PDB entry 4KLN | X-ray diffraction, 2.62 A resolution | chains A and B of the 6 polymer chains in the assembly

[Chain A (and B)]
Protein: Transitional endoplasmic reticulum ATPase
Organism: Homo sapiens
Notes: EC 3.6.4.6; chain B of this document is another copy of the same molecule, construct and numbering; everything in this record applies to it too
UniProt: P55072 (TERA_HUMAN); numbering as in UniProt (aligned over 1-481)
Amino-acid sequence (489 residues; numbered 1 to 489; the number before each row is that of its first residue):
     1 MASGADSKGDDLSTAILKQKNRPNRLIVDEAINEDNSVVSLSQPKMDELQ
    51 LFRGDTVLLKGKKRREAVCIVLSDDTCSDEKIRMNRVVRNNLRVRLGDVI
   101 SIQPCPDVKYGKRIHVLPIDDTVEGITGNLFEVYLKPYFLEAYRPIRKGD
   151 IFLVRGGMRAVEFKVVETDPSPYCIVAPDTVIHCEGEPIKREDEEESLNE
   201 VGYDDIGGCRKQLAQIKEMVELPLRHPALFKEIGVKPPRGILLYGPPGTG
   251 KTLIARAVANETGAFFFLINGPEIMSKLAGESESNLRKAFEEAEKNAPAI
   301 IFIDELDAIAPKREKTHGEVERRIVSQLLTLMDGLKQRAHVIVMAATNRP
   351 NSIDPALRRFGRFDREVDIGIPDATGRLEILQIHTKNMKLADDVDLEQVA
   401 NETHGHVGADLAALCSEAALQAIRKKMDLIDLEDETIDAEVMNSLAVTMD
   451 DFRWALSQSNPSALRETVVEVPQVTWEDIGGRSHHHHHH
Not modelled in the structure: 1-11, 463-489
Sequence notes: engineered mutation Glu232 (Ala in P55072); expression tag (482-489)
Metal / ion sites: Mg2+: Thr252 (together with ATP-gamma-S)
Small-molecule neighbours: ATP-gamma-S (AGS; phosphothiophosphoric acid-adenylate ester): Asp205, Ile206, Gly207, Cys209, Pro247, Gly248, Thr249, Gly250, Lys251, Thr252, Leu253, Asn348, Ile380, His384, Gly408, Ala409, Ala412
UniProt features mapped onto this chain:
  - binding site (ATP): Pro247 to Leu253, Asn348, His384
  - modified residue: Ala2 (N-acetylalanine), Ser3 (Phosphoserine), Ser7 (Phosphoserine), Ser13 (Phosphoserine), Ser37 (Phosphoserine), Lys315 (N6,N6,N6-trimethyllysine), Thr436 (Phosphothreonine), Ser462 (Phosphoserine)
  - cross-link (Glycyl lysine isopeptide (Lys-Gly)): Lys8 (interchain with G-Cter in SUMO2), Lys18 (interchain with G-Cter in SUMO2)
  - natural variant: Arg95 (R95G: In IBMPFD1), Gly97 (G97E: In CMT2Y), Ile126 (I126F: In IBMPFD1; uncertain significance), Arg155 (R155C: In IBMPFD1; R155H: In FTDALS6 and IBMPFD1; R155L: In IBMPFD1; R155P: In IBMPFD1; R155S: In IBMPFD1), Arg159 (R159G: In FTDALS6; R159H: In IBMPFD1), Ala160 (A160T: In IBMPFD1; uncertain significance), Glu185 (E185K: In CMT2Y), Arg191 (R191Q: In FTDALS6 and IBMPFD1), Leu198 (L198W: In IBMPFD1), Glu232 (A232E: In IBMPFD1; this construct carries the variant), Ile254 (I254F: In IBMPFD1; uncertain significance), Ile369 (I369T: In IBMPFD1; uncertain significance), 1 further natural variant entry in UniProt
  - mutagenesis: Phe52 to Asp55 (Abolishes interaction with NPLOC4; when associated with A-110), Arg53 (R53A: Minor effect on affinity for ATP and ADP), Arg86 (R86A: Strongly increased affinity for ATP. Strongly reduced affinity for ADP), Tyr110 (Y110A: Abolishes interaction with NPLOC4; when associated with 52-A--A-55), Arg113 to His115 (Severely reduced binding to DERL1), Phe131 (F131R: Severely reduced binding to DERL1), Leu140 (L140D: Severely reduced binding to DERL1), Asp179 (D179R: No effect on binding to DERL1), His183 (H183W: Severely reduced binding to DERL1), Lys251 (K251Q: Impairs ERAD degradation of HMGCR and does not inhibit interaction with RHBDD1; when associated with Q-524), Glu305 (E305Q: Defect in ubiquitin-dependent protein degradation by the proteasome; when associated with Q-578), Lys312 (K312A: Does not affect methylation by VCPKMT), 6 further mutagenesis entries in UniProt

[How chain A and chain B interact]
Pairs across the interface (62):
  Glu192(A) with Arg338(B); His340(B), salt bridge
  Asp193(A) with Arg338(B)
  Glu195(A) with Lys231(B), salt bridge
  Glu196(A) with Gln337(B), hydrogen bond (side chain-backbone); Arg338(B), hydrogen bond (side chain-backbone)
  Pro272(A) with Ser326(B), hydrogen bond (backbone-side chain); Thr330(B), hydrogen bond (backbone-side chain)
  Glu273(A) with Thr330(B)
  Met275(A) with Arg323(B); Ser326(B)
  Ser276(A) with Arg323(B); Ser326(B); Gln327(B); Thr330(B)
  Lys277(A) with Arg323(B), hydrogen bond (backbone-side chain)
  Glu305(A) with Arg362(B), salt bridge
  Ala308(A) with Arg313(B)
  His317(A) with Arg322(B)
  Gly318(A) with Glu319(B); Arg322(B)
  Glu319(A) with Glu319(B), hydrogen bond (backbone-side chain)
  Val320(A) with Glu319(B), hydrogen bond (backbone-side chain)
  Glu321(A) with Glu319(B); Arg322(B), salt bridge
  Asn348(A) with Arg359(B)
  Arg349(A) with Glu314(B), salt bridge
  Asn387(A) with Gly234(B)
  Met388(A) with Ile233(B); Gly234(B)
  Lys389(A) with Glu232(B); Ile233(B), hydrogen bond (backbone-backbone)
  Ser416(A) with Val235(B); Arg365(B)
  Glu417(A) with Arg365(B), salt bridge
  Ala419(A) with Ile233(B); Val235(B), hydrophobic
  Arg424(A) with Ser13(B); Glu218(B), salt bridge
  Met427(A) with Ala15(B), hydrophobic; Ile16(B), hydrophobic; Lys20(B), hydrogen bond (backbone-side chain)
  Asp428(A) with Lys20(B)
  Leu429(A) with Arg22(B)
  Ile430(A) with Lys20(B), hydrogen bond (backbone-side chain)
  Asp431(A) with Gln19(B); Lys20(B), salt bridge; Arg22(B); Arg25(B), salt bridge
  Leu432(A) with Ile16(B), hydrophobic; Lys217(B); Glu221(B); Leu222(B), hydrophobic; His226(B), hydrogen bond (backbone-side chain)
  Glu433(A) with Arg25(B)
  Asp434(A) with Arg22(B), salt bridge; His226(B), hydrogen bond (backbone-side chain)
  Glu435(A) with His226(B)
  Ile437(A) with His226(B)
  Met442(A) with Glu232(B)
  Leu445(A) with Ile233(B), hydrophobic
  Val447(A) with Ile233(B), hydrophobic
Other interface residues (no listed pair), chain A (47 interface residues in all): Pro247, Leu278, Ala279, Ala409, Ala412, Ala413, Leu420, Ala422, Ile423
Other interface residues (no listed pair), chain B (42 interface residues in all): Lys18, Gln103, Met219, Arg225, Ala228, Leu229, Phe230, Lys236, Pro238, Leu329, Phe360

[In short]
47 residues of chain A face 42 of chain B across their interface; the contacts include 12 hydrogen bonds and
10 salt bridges. Polar pairs include Glu192(A)-His340(B), Glu195(A)-Lys231(B) and Glu305(A)-Arg362(B). Ligands
of chain A: ATP-gamma-S.
Chain A and chain B are both Transitional endoplasmic reticulum ATPase (Homo sapiens); the structure,
Structure of p97 N-D1 A232E mutant in complex with ATPgS, was determined by X-ray diffraction, deposited
together with 4KO8 and 4KOD.
